1W6S - chains A and B of the 4 polymer chains in the assembly; structure by X-ray diffraction, 1.20 A resolution.

[Chain A]
Molecule: Methanol dehydrogenase subunit 1
From: Methylobacterium extorquens
Notes: EC 1.1.99.8
UniProt: P16027 (DHM1_METEX); residues 1-599 here correspond to UniProt positions 28-626 (UniProt number = residue number + 27)
Sequence (599 residues; numbered 1 to 599; the number before each row is that of its first residue):
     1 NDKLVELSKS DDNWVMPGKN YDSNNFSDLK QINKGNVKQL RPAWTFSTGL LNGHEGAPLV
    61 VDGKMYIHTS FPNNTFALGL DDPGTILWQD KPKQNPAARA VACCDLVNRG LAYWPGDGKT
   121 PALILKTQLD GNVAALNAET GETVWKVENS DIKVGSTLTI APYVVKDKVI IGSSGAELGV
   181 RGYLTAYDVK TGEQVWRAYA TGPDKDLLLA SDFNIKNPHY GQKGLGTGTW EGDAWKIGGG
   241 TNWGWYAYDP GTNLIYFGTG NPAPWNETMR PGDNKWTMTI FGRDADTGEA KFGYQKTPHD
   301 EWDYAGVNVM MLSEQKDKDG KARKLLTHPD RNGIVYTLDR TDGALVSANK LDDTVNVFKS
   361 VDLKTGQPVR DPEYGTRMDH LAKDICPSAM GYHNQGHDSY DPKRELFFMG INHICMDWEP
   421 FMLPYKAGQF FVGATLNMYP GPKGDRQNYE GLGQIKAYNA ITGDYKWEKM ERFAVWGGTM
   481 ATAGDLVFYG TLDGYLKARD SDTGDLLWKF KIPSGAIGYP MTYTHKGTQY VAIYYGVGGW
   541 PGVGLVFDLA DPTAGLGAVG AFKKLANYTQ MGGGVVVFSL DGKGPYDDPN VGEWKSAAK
Unresolved in the structure: 597-599
Sequence notes: conflict K426 (Arg453 in P16027)
Curated features (UniProtKB/Swiss-Prot):
  - active site: D303 (Proton acceptor)
  - binding site (Ca(2+)): E177, N261
Disulfides: C103-C104, C386-C415
Bound ions: Ca2+: E177, N261 (together with pyrroloquinoline quinone)
Residues lining bound ligands: pyrroloquinoline quinone (PQQ): E55, C103, C104, V107, R109, T159, S174, G175, A176, E177, T241, W243, N261, D303, A305, R331, N394, Q395, W476, G539, W540, P541
From the paper describing this entry:
  - catalytic residues: D303 (citing earlier work)
  - binding site for pyrroloquinoline quinone: C103, C104, W243
  - contacts within the chain: N261-D303 (hydrogen bond)
  - Ca2+ coordination: E177

[Chain B]
Molecule: Methanol dehydrogenase subunit 2
From: Methylobacterium extorquens
Notes: EC 1.1.99.8
UniProt: P14775 (DHM2_METEX); residues 1001-1074 here correspond to UniProt positions 23-96 (UniProt number = residue number - 978)
Sequence (74 residues; each row starts with the number of its first residue):
  1001 YDGTKCKAAG NCWEPKPGFP EKIAGSKYDP KHDPKELNKQ ADSIKQMEER NKKRVENFKK
  1061 TGKFEYDVAK ISAN
Unresolved in the structure: 1074
Disulfides: C1006-C1012

[Chain A / chain B interface]
Residue-residue contacts (78):
  N132(A) - Y1066(B)  hydrogen bond
  V144(A) - F1058(B)
  V144(A) - F1064(B)
  W145(A) - F1064(B)  hydrophobic
  K146(A) - F1064(B)
  K146(A) - Y1066(B)
  V147(A) - N1051(B)
  E148(A) - M1047(B)
  E148(A) - R1050(B)  salt bridge
  E148(A) - N1051(B)  hydrogen bond (backbone-side chain)
  E148(A) - R1054(B)  salt bridge
  E148(A) - Y1066(B)
  N149(A) - M1047(B)
  S150(A) - M1047(B)
  D151(A) - S1043(B)  hydrogen bond
  D151(A) - M1047(B)
  G179(A) - Q1040(B)  hydrogen bond (backbone-side chain)
  V180(A) - Q1040(B)
  R181(A) - Q1040(B)  hydrogen bond (backbone-side chain)
  Y183(A) - I1044(B)  hydrophobic
  K190(A) - F1058(B)
  T191(A) - V1055(B)
  T191(A) - F1058(B)
  G192(A) - V1055(B)
  E193(A) - V1055(B)
  E193(A) - K1059(B)  salt bridge
  Q194(A) - E1048(B)  hydrogen bond
  R197(A) - I1044(B)
  R197(A) - E1048(B)  salt bridge
  Y199(A) - I1044(B)
  P218(A) - A1009(B)
  H219(A) - G1010(B)
  Y220(A) - G1010(B)
  G221(A) - A1009(B)
  L225(A) - A1009(B)
  T229(A) - G1010(B)
  E231(A) - K1022(B)
  E231(A) - I1023(B)  hydrogen bond (side chain-backbone)
  E231(A) - A1024(B)  hydrogen bond (side chain-backbone)
  K236(A) - N1038(B)  hydrogen bond
  K236(A) - Q1040(B)
  I237(A) - L1037(B)  hydrophobic
  I237(A) - Q1040(B)
  E267(A) - K1016(B)  salt bridge
  T268(A) - F1019(B)
  T268(A) - I1023(B)
  T268(A) - Y1028(B)
  M269(A) - I1023(B)
  M269(A) - P1030(B)  hydrophobic
  P271(A) - W1013(B)  hydrophobic
  P271(A) - I1023(B)
  G272(A) - W1013(B)
  D273(A) - G1010(B)
  D273(A) - N1011(B)
  D273(A) - C1012(B)  hydrogen bond (side chain-backbone)
  D273(A) - W1013(B)  hydrogen bond (side chain-backbone)
  K275(A) - G1010(B)  hydrogen bond (side chain-backbone)
  H299(A) - Y1001(B)
  H299(A) - W1013(B)
  E301(A) - Y1001(B)
  E301(A) - K1016(B)  salt bridge
  Q367(A) - G1003(B)
  Q367(A) - C1012(B)
  P368(A) - D1002(B)
  V369(A) - D1002(B)
  R370(A) - Y1001(B)
  R370(A) - D1002(B)  hydrogen bond (backbone-backbone)
  R370(A) - G1003(B)
  P372(A) - Y1001(B)
  T376(A) - K1016(B)
  M378(A) - F1019(B)
  M378(A) - Y1028(B)  hydrophobic
  D379(A) - Y1028(B)  hydrogen bond
  M422(A) - Y1028(B)
  Y425(A) - E1036(B)
  Y425(A) - Q1040(B)
  K426(A) - E1036(B)
  A427(A) - E1036(B)  hydrogen bond (backbone-side chain)
Interface residues without a listed pair, chain A (56 interface residues in all): V154, G228, D233, P298, R377, F431
Interface residues without a listed pair, chain B (36 interface residues in all): T1004, E1021, D1029, H1032, K1039

[Summary]
The interface between chain A and chain B involves 56 residues on one side and 36 on the other, with 15
hydrogen bonds and 6 salt bridges. Polar contacts include E148(A)-R1050(B), E148(A)-R1054(B) and
E193(A)-K1059(B). Chain A binds pyrroloquinoline quinone. From the paper: the catalytic residue D303(A); a
binding site for pyrroloquinoline quinone at C103(A), C104(A) and W243(A).
Chain A is Methanol dehydrogenase subunit 1 and chain B is Methanol dehydrogenase subunit 2, both from
Methylobacterium extorquens; the structure, The high resolution structure of methanol dehydrogenase from
methylobacterium extorquens, was determined by X-ray diffraction.
